8XVE - chains B and N of the 6 polymer chains in the assembly; structure by electron microscopy, 3.00 A resolution.

== Chain B ==
Protein: Guanine nucleotide-binding protein G(I)/G(S)/G(T) subunit beta-1
Organism: Homo sapiens
UniProtKB: P62873 (GBB1_HUMAN); residue numbers follow UniProt; this construct covers 2-340
Amino-acid sequence (346 residues; numbered -5 to 340; the number before each row is that of its first residue; numbers below 1 keep their minus sign (Ile-5 is residue -5)):
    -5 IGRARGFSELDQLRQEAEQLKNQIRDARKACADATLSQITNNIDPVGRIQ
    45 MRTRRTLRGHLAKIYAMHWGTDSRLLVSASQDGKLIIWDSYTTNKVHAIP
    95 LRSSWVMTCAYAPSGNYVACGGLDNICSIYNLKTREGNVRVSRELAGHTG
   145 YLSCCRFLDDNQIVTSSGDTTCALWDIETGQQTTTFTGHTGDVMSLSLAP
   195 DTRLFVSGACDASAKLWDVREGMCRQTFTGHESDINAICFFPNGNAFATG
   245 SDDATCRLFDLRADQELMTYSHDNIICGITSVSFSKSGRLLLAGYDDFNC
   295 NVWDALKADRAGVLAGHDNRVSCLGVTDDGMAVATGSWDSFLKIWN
Disordered / not traced: -5 to 2
Differences from the reference sequence: expression tag (-5 to 1)
Curated features (UniProtKB/Swiss-Prot):
  - modified residue: Ser2 (N-acetylserine), His266 (Phosphohistidine)

== Chain N ==
Protein: Nanobody 35
Organism: Lama glama
Notes: antibody fragment or engineered binder
Amino-acid sequence (157 residues; each row starts with the number of its first residue; numbers below 1 keep their minus sign (Met-22 is residue -22)):
   -22 MKYLLPTAAAGLLLLAAQPAMAMQVQLQESGGGLVQPGGSLRLSCAASGF
    28 TFSNYKMNWVRQAPGKGLEWVSDISQSGASISYTGSVKGRFTISRDNAKN
    78 TLYLQMNSLKPEDTAVYYCARCPAPFTRDCFDVTSTTYAYRGQGTQVTVS
   128 SHHHHHH
Disordered / not traced: -22 to 0, 127-134
Disulfide bonds: Cys22-Cys96, Cys99-Cys107

== How chain B and chain N interact ==
Contacting residue pairs - 20 pairs, chain B then chain N:
  Thr184(B) - Thr114(N)
  Cys204(B) - Ala116(N)
  Cys204(B) - Tyr117(N)
  Asp205(B) - Ala116(N)
  Thr223(B) - Gln1(N)
  His225(B) - Val2(N)
  Glu226(B) - Val2(N)
  Glu226(B) - Phe27(N)
  Glu226(B) - Thr28(N)  hydrogen bond
  Glu226(B) - Tyr32(N)  hydrogen bond
  Glu226(B) - Arg98(N)  hydrogen bond (backbone-side chain)
  Ser227(B) - Arg98(N)
  Ser227(B) - Pro100(N)  hydrogen bond (side chain-backbone)
  Ser227(B) - Ala101(N)
  Ser227(B) - Tyr117(N)
  Asp228(B) - Tyr117(N)  hydrogen bond
  Asp246(B) - Pro102(N)
  Asp247(B) - Tyr32(N)
  Asp247(B) - Pro102(N)
  Ile270(B) - Phe103(N)  hydrophobic
Other interface residues (no listed pair), chain B (12 interface residues in all): Ala206
Other interface residues (no listed pair), chain N (14 interface residues in all): Gly26

== In short ==
12 residues of chain B and 14 residues of chain N are in contact; the contacts include 5 hydrogen bonds. Polar
pairs include Glu226(B)-Thr28(N), Glu226(B)-Tyr32(N) and Glu226(B)-Arg98(N).
Chain B is Guanine nucleotide-binding protein G(I)/G(S)/G(T) subunit beta-1 (Homo sapiens) and chain N is
Nanobody 35 (Lama glama); the structure, Cryo-EM structure of ETBR bound with BQ3020, was determined by
electron microscopy (same publication as 8XVH and 8XVI).
